PDB entry 8APE | electron microscopy, 3.70 A resolution | chains G1 and H1 of the 42 polymer chains in the assembly

# Chain G1
Protein: ATP synthase gamma subunit
Source organism: Trypanosoma brucei brucei
Notes: EC 3.6.3.14
UniProt: A0A161CM65 (A0A161CM65_TRYBB); residue numbers follow UniProt; this construct covers 1-305
Chain sequence (305 residues; each row starts with the number of its first residue):
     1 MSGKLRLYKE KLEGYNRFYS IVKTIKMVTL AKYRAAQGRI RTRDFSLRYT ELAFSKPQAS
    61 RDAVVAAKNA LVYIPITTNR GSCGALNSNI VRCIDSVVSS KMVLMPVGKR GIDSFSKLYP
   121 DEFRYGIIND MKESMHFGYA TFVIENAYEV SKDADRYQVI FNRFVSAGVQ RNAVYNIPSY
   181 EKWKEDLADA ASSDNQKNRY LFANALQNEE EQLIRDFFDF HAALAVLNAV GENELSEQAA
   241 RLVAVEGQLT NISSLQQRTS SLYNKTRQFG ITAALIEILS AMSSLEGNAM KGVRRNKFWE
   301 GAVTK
Not modelled in the structure: 1, 302-305
Ligand contacts: UTP (uridine 5'-triphosphate): Asn-208, Glu-209, Glu-210

# Chain H1
Protein: ATP synthase, epsilon chain, putative
Source organism: Trypanosoma brucei brucei
Notes: EC 3.6.3.-
UniProt: Q586H1 (Q586H1_TRYB2); residues 1-182 here = UniProt positions 1-182
Chain sequence (182 residues; each row starts with the number of its first residue):
     1 MFRTFGRRLV SCTLPLLQSA PHDLPEGFEF MEHKVVNKDI HAPHENLETL RLTLTRQDEF
    61 LLREEPVKCV TVTGTNGEYG IYPGHAYKIV QLNPSPLTVE YTDGTTKKYF VSGGFAHINN
   121 EGSCDVNTVE CTLLDDLDLA IAEKELAAQQ AALGSAKDDK AKSVVEIRIS VIEAVIAALK
   181 HH
Not modelled in the structure: 1-21
Ligand contacts: UTP (uridine 5'-triphosphate): Asn-76, Tyr-79, Lys-88

# How chain G1 and chain H1 interact
Contacting residue pairs (79):
  Arg-39(G1) with Asp-58(H1), salt bridge
  Arg-41(G1) with Phe-60(H1)
  Thr-42(G1) with Asp-58(H1); Phe-60(H1)
  Arg-43(G1) with Asp-58(H1); Phe-60(H1)
  Asp-44(G1) with Phe-30(H1); Met-31(H1); Glu-32(H1), hydrogen bond (side chain-backbone); His-33(H1), salt bridge
  Phe-45(G1) with His-33(H1); Arg-63(H1); Glu-64(H1)
  Ser-46(G1) with Thr-55(H1); Asp-58(H1); Asn-127(H1), hydrogen bond (backbone-side chain)
  Leu-47(G1) with Met-31(H1)
  Arg-48(G1) with His-33(H1), hydrogen bond (side chain-backbone); Lys-34(H1), hydrogen bond (side chain-backbone); Val-35(H1); Thr-53(H1); Glu-64(H1), salt bridge; Asp-125(H1), salt bridge
  Tyr-49(G1) with Val-35(H1); Tyr-87(H1); His-117(H1); Asn-119(H1); Asp-125(H1)
  Thr-50(G1) with Phe-28(H1)
  Glu-51(G1) with Phe-28(H1); Lys-34(H1)
  Leu-52(G1) with Val-35(H1), hydrophobic
  Phe-54(G1) with Glu-26(H1)
  Ser-55(G1) with Glu-26(H1)
  Ser-60(G1) with Asp-23(H1), hydrogen bond
  Cys-93(G1) with His-22(H1); Leu-24(H1), hydrophobic
  Ser-96(G1) with His-22(H1)
  His-136(G1) with Gln-57(H1)
  Phe-137(G1) with Gln-57(H1), hydrogen bond (backbone-side chain); Val-129(H1), hydrophobic
  Ile-160(G1) with Leu-24(H1), hydrophobic
  Arg-163(G1) with Phe-30(H1), hydrogen bond (side chain-backbone)
  Arg-171(G1) with Pro-25(H1)
  Asn-172(G1) with Leu-24(H1); Pro-25(H1)
  Ala-173(G1) with Pro-25(H1); Gly-27(H1); Phe-30(H1), hydrophobic
  Val-174(G1) with Leu-24(H1), hydrophobic; Pro-25(H1), hydrogen bond (backbone-backbone); Glu-26(H1); Gly-27(H1), hydrogen bond (backbone-backbone)
  Tyr-175(G1) with Gly-27(H1); Phe-28(H1), hydrophobic
  Asn-176(G1) with Glu-26(H1)
  Lys-197(G1) with Asp-39(H1)
  Asn-198(G1) with Asn-37(H1), hydrogen bond (backbone-side chain)
  Tyr-200(G1) with Ile-40(H1), hydrophobic
  Leu-201(G1) with Lys-38(H1); Tyr-87(H1), hydrophobic
  Phe-202(G1) with Tyr-87(H1); Ile-89(H1), hydrophobic
  Ala-205(G1) with Tyr-87(H1)
  Leu-206(G1) with Ile-89(H1), hydrophobic
  Glu-209(G1) with Lys-88(H1), salt bridge; Ile-89(H1)
  Leu-213(G1) with Ile-89(H1); Gln-91(H1)
  Asp-216(G1) with Gln-91(H1), hydrogen bond; Phe-115(H1)
  Phe-217(G1) with Ile-89(H1), hydrophobic; Phe-115(H1); His-117(H1)
  Phe-220(G1) with Phe-115(H1), hydrophobic; Asn-127(H1)
  His-221(G1) with His-117(H1), hydrogen bond
  Leu-227(G1) with Gln-57(H1)
  Asn-228(G1) with Asp-58(H1), hydrogen bond
Interface residues without a listed pair, chain G1 (46 interface residues in all): Lys-56, Met-135, Phe-161
Interface residues without a listed pair, chain H1 (37 interface residues in all): Glu-59, Gly-114, Ser-123

# In short
46 residues of chain G1 and 37 residues of chain H1 are in contact; the contacts include 13 hydrogen bonds and
5 salt bridges. Polar contacts include Arg-39(G1)/Asp-58(H1), Asp-44(G1)/His-33(H1) and Arg-48(G1)/Glu-64(H1).
UTP is bound between chain G1 and chain H1.
Chain G1 is ATP synthase gamma subunit and chain H1 is ATP synthase, epsilon chain, putative, both from
Trypanosoma brucei brucei; the structure, rotational state 1e of the Trypanosoma brucei mitochondrial ATP
synthase dimer, was determined by electron microscopy together with 8AP6, 8AP7, 8AP8, 8AP9, 8APA, 8APB and 7
further entries from the same study.
